PDB entry 7QYS | X-ray diffraction, 2.90 A resolution | chains B and D of the 4 polymer chains in the assembly

[Chain B (and D)]
Name: Probable alpha-L-glutamate ligase
Organism: Pseudomonas syringae pv. tomato str. DC3000
Notes: EC 6.3.2.-; chain D of this document is another copy of the same molecule, construct and numbering; everything in this record applies to it too
Reference sequence: Q88AZ9 (RIMK_PSESM); residue numbers follow UniProt; this construct covers 1-301
Chain sequence (309 residues; row label = number of the first residue in the row):
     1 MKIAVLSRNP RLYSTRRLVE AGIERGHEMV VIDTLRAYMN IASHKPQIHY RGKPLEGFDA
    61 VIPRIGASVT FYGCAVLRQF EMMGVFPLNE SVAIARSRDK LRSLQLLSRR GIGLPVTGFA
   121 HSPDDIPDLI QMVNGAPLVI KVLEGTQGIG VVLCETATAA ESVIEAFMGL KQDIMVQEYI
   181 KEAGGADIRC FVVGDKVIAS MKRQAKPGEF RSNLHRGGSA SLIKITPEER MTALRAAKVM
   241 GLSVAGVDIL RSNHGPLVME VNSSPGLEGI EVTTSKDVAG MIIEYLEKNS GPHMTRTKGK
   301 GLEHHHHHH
Disordered / not traced: 207-217, 293-309 (chain D: 292-309)
Sequence notes: expression tag (302-309)
Residues lining bound ligands: ADP (adenosine-5'-diphosphate): Val-139, Val-151, Gln-177, Glu-178, Tyr-179, Ile-180, Gly-185, Ala-186, Asp-187, Arg-203, Asp-248, Leu-250, Met-259, Glu-260
Swiss-Prot annotation at these positions:
  - binding site (ATP): Lys-141, Glu-178, Tyr-179, Asp-187, Arg-211 to Asn-213
  - binding site (Mg(2+)): Asp-248, Glu-260, Asn-262
  - binding site (Mn(2+)): Asp-248, Glu-260, Asn-262
Reported in the primary citation:
  - binding site for ADP: Lys-141, Glu-178, Ile-180, Phe-210, Ser-212, Asn-213

[Interface between chain B and chain D]
Contacting residue pairs (15; chain B residue first):
  Val-142(B) / Leu-170(D)  hydrophobic
  Ile-149(B) / Gly-169(D)
  Ile-149(B) / Leu-170(D)  hydrophobic
  Val-152(B) / Ala-166(D)  hydrophobic
  Ser-162(B) / Val-151(D)  hydrogen bond (side chain-backbone)
  Ser-162(B) / Val-152(D)
  Glu-165(B) / Arg-216(D)  salt bridge
  Ala-166(B) / Ile-149(D)
  Ala-166(B) / Gly-150(D)
  Phe-167(B) / Phe-167(D)  hydrophobic
  Phe-167(B) / Leu-170(D)  hydrophobic
  Gly-169(B) / Ile-149(D)
  Leu-170(B) / Ile-149(D)  hydrophobic
  Leu-170(B) / Leu-170(D)  hydrophobic
  Leu-170(B) / Gln-172(D)
Other interface residues (no listed pair), chain B (13 interface residues in all): Gly-150, Val-151, Leu-153, Val-163
Other interface residues (no listed pair), chain D (14 interface residues in all): Val-142, Leu-153, Ser-162, Val-163

[In short]
Chain B and chain D form an interface of 13 and 14 residues respectively, with 1 hydrogen bond and 1 salt
bridge. Among the polar pairs are Glu-165(B)/Arg-216(D) and Ser-162(B)/Val-151(D). Chain B binds ADP. The
paper reports a binding site for ADP at Lys-141(B), Glu-178(B) and Ile-180(B) among others.
Chain B and chain D are both Probable alpha-L-glutamate ligase (Pseudomonas syringae pv. tomato str. DC3000);
the structure, Crystal structure of RimK from Pseudomonas syringae DC3000, was determined by X-ray
diffraction, deposited together with 7QYR.
